PDB entry 7YOZ | electron microscopy, 4.30 A resolution (low resolution: residue-level contacts below are approximate; hydrogen-bond / salt-bridge calls are withheld) | chains B and J of the 10 polymer chains in the assembly

# Chain B
Name: Histone H4
Organism: Homo sapiens
UniProt: P62805 (H4_HUMAN); residues 0-102 here correspond to UniProt positions 1-103 (UniProt number = residue number + 1)
Chain sequence (106 residues; row label = number of the first residue in the row; numbers below 1 keep their minus sign (Gly-3 is residue -3)):
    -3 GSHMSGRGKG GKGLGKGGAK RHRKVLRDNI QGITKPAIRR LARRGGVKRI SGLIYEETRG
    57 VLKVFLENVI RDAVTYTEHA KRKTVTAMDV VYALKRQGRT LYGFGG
Not modelled in the structure: -3 to 22, 97-102
Differences from the reference sequence: expression tag (-3 to -1)
Swiss-Prot annotation at these positions:
  - DNA-binding region: Lys16 to Lys20
  - modified residue: Ser1 (N-acetylserine), Arg3 (Asymmetric dimethylarginine), Lys5 (N6-(2-hydroxyisobutyryl)lysine), Lys8 (N6-(2-hydroxyisobutyryl)lysine), Lys12 (N6-(2-hydroxyisobutyryl)lysine), Lys16 (N6-(2-hydroxyisobutyryl)lysine), Lys20 (N6,N6,N6-trimethyllysine), Lys31 (N6-(2-hydroxyisobutyryl)lysine), Lys44 (N6-(2-hydroxyisobutyryl)lysine), Ser47 (Phosphoserine), Tyr51 (Phosphotyrosine), Lys59 (N6-(2-hydroxyisobutyryl)lysine), Lys77 (N6-(2-hydroxyisobutyryl)lysine), Lys79 (N6-(2-hydroxyisobutyryl)lysine), Thr80 (Phosphothreonine), Tyr88 (Phosphotyrosine), Lys91 (N6-(2-hydroxyisobutyryl)lysine)
  - cross-link (Glycyl lysine isopeptide (Lys-Gly)): Lys12 (interchain with G-Cter in SUMO2), Lys20 (interchain with G-Cter in SUMO2), Lys31 (interchain with G-Cter in SUMO2), Lys59 (interchain with G-Cter in SUMO2), Lys79 (interchain with G-Cter in SUMO2), Lys91 (interchain with G-Cter in SUMO2)

# Chain J
Molecule: Widom601 DNA RV
Organism: synthetic construct
Sequence (145 nucleotides; each row starts with the number of its first residue; numbers below 1 keep their minus sign (DA-74 is residue -74)):
   -74 ATCGATGTAT ATATCTGACA CGTGCCTGGA GACTAGGGAG TAATCCCCTT GGCGGTTAAA
   -14 ACGCGGGGGA CAGCGCGTAC GTGCGTTTAA GCGGTGCTAG AGCTGTCTAC GACCAATTGA
    46 GCGGCCTCGG CACCGGGATT CTGAT
Not modelled in the structure: -74 to -60, 62-70

# How chain B and chain J interact
Residue-residue contacts (6; chain B residue first):
  Thr30(B) - DG18(J)
  Thr30(B) - DG19(J)
  Pro32(B) - DG18(J)
  Pro32(B) - DG19(J)
  Arg36(B) - DG18(J)
  Arg45(B) - DG27(J)
Also at the interface, not in a pair above, chain B (6 interface residues in all): Lys31, Lys44
Also at the interface, not in a pair above, chain J (4 interface residues in all): DG25

# In short
6 residues of chain B and 4 residues of chain J are in contact. From UniProt: a DNA-binding region on chain B.
Here chain B is Histone H4 (Homo sapiens) and chain J is Widom601 DNA RV (synthetic construct). Entry 7YOZ
(Cryo-EM structure of human subnucleosome (intermediate form)) was determined by electron microscopy together
with 7X57 and 7X58 from the same study.
